7EW2 - chains A and S of the 5 polymer chains in the assembly; structure by electron microscopy, 3.10 A resolution.

# Chain A
Protein: Guanine nucleotide-binding protein G(i) subunit alpha-1
From: Homo sapiens
Reference sequence: P63096 (GNAI1_HUMAN); residue numbers follow UniProt; this construct covers 1-354
Amino-acid sequence (354 residues; each row starts with the number of its first residue):
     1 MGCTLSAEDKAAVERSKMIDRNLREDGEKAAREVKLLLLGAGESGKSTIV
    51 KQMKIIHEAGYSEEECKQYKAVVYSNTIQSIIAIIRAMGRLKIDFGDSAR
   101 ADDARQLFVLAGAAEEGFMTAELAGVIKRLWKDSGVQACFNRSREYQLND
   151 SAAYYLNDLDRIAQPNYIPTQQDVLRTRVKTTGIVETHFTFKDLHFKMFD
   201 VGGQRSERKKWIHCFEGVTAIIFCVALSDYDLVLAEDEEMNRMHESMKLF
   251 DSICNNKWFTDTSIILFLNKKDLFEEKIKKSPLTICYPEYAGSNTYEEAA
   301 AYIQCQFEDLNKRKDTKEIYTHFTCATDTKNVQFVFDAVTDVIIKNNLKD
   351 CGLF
Unresolved in the structure: 1, 56-182
Curated features (UniProtKB/Swiss-Prot):
  - region: Lys35 to Thr48 (G1 motif), Asp173 to Thr181 (G2 motif), Phe196 to Arg205 (G3 motif), Ile265 to Asp272 (G4 motif), Thr324 to Thr329 (G5 motif)
  - binding site (GTP): Glu43 to Thr48, Ser151, Leu175 to Thr181, Asp200 to Gln204, Asn269 to Asp272, Ala326
  - binding site (Mg(2+)): Ser47, Thr181
  - modified residue: Arg178 (ADP-ribosylarginine), Gln204 (Deamidated glutamine), Cys351 (ADP-ribosylcysteine)
  - lipidation: Gly2 (N-myristoyl glycine), Cys3 (S-palmitoyl cysteine)

# Chain S
Protein: scFV16
From: Homo sapiens
Notes: antibody fragment or engineered binder
Amino-acid sequence (266 residues; numbered 1 to 266; the number before each row is that of its first residue):
     1 DVQLVESGGGLVQPGGSRKLSCSASGFAFSSFGMHWVRQAPEKGLEWVAY
    51 ISSGSGTIYYADTVKGRFTISRDDPKNTLFLQMTSLRSEDTAMYYCVRSI
   101 YYYGSSPFDFWGQGTTLTVSSGGGGSGGGGSGGGGSDIVMTQATSSVPVT
   151 PGESVSISCRSSKSLLHSNGNTYLYWFLQRPGQSPQLLIYRMSNLASGVP
   201 DRFSGSGSGTAFTLTISRLEAEDVGVYYCMQHLEYPLTFGAGTKLELKAA
   251 AENLYFQGHHHHHHHH
Unresolved in the structure: 1, 122-135, 248-266
Disulfide bonds: Cys159-Cys229

# Interface between chain A and chain S
Pairs across the interface - 20 pairs, chain A then chain S:
  Thr4(A) with His167(S); Ser168(S)
  Ser6(A) with His167(S); Asn169(S); Tyr173(S), hydrogen bond; Leu233(S)
  Ala7(A) with His232(S); Tyr235(S), hydrophobic
  Glu8(A) with Tyr101(S); Pro107(S); Tyr173(S); Tyr175(S), hydrogen bond
  Asp9(A) with Asn169(S), hydrogen bond
  Ala11(A) with Tyr101(S), hydrophobic
  Ala12(A) with Tyr101(S)
  Glu14(A) with Ser52(S); Gly56(S); Thr57(S)
  Arg15(A) with Ile100(S); Tyr101(S)
Also at the interface, not in a pair above, chain A (11 interface residues in all): Leu5, Met18
Also at the interface, not in a pair above, chain S (20 interface residues in all): Ser31, Tyr50, Ser53, Gly54, Tyr102, Arg191

# In short
11 residues of chain A face 20 of chain S across their interface; the contacts include 3 hydrogen bonds. Among
the polar pairs are Ser6(A)-Tyr173(S), Glu8(A)-Tyr175(S) and Asp9(A)-Asn169(S). UniProt lists 24 GTP-binding
residues and Mg2+-binding residues Ser47(A) and Thr181(A) on chain A.
Chain A is Guanine nucleotide-binding protein G(i) subunit alpha-1 and chain S is scFV16, both from Homo
sapiens; the structure, Cryo-EM structure of pFTY720-bound Sphingosine 1-phosphate receptor 3 in complex with
Gi protein, was determined by electron microscopy, deposited together with 7EW3 and 7EW4.
